PDB entry 2MFF | solution NMR | chains A and C of the 4 polymer chains in the assembly

Chain A (and C):
Name: Carbon storage regulator homolog
Organism: Pseudomonas fluorescens
Notes: chain C of this document is another copy of the same molecule, construct and numbering; everything in this record applies to it too
UniProtKB: Q5MXB2 (Q5MXB2_PSEFL); residue numbers follow UniProt; this construct covers 1-59
Sequence (70 residues; each row starts with the number of its first residue):
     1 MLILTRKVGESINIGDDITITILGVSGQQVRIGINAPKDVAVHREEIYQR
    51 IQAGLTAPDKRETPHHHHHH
Unresolved in the structure: 60-70
Sequence notes: expression tag (60-70)
What the authors report for this chain:
  - binding site for SL3(RsmZ) RNA: R44

Chain A / chain C interface:
Contacting residue pairs (72):
  M1(A) with G33(C); I34(C)
  L2(A) with G33(C); I34(C); V42(C)
  I3(A) with L23(C); R31(C); I32(C)
  L4(A) with R31(C); I32(C); H43(C); R44(C)
  T5(A) with Q29(C); V30(C); R31(C)
  R6(A) with Q29(C); V30(C); R44(C); E45(C)
  K7(A) with Q28(C); Q29(C)
  V8(A) with Q28(C)
  S11(A) with E45(C)
  I12(A) with H43(C)
  N13(A) with V42(C); H43(C); R44(C); E45(C); Y48(C)
  I14(A) with I14(C); A41(C); V42(C)
  G15(A) with A41(C); Y48(C)
  D16(A) with Q52(C); T56(C)
  I20(A) with I14(C)
  L23(A) with I3(C)
  V25(A) with Q28(C); V30(C)
  Q28(A) with K7(C); V8(C); V25(C)
  Q29(A) with R6(C); K7(C)
  V30(A) with T5(C); R6(C); I22(C)
  R31(A) with L4(C); T5(C)
  I32(A) with I3(C); L4(C)
  G33(A) with M1(C); L2(C)
  I34(A) with M1(C); L2(C)
  A41(A) with I14(C); G15(C)
  V42(A) with L2(C); N13(C); I14(C)
  H43(A) with L4(C); I12(C); N13(C)
  R44(A) with L4(C); I12(C)
  E45(A) with R6(C); S11(C); N13(C)
  Y48(A) with N13(C); G15(C)
  T56(A) with D16(C)
Other interface residues (no listed pair), chain A (35 interface residues in all): T19, T21, I22, N35
Other interface residues (no listed pair), chain C (37 interface residues in all): E10, I18, I20, N35, E46

Overview:
35 residues of chain A face 37 of chain C across their interface. From the paper: a binding site for SL3(RsmZ)
RNA at R44(A).
Chain A and chain C are both Carbon storage regulator homolog (Pseudomonas fluorescens); the structure,
Csr/Rsm protein-RNA recognition - A molecular affinity ruler: RsmZ(SL3)/RsmE(dimer) 2:1 complex, was
determined by solution NMR, deposited together with 2MFC, 2MFE, 2MFG and 2MFH.
